Entry 3T8I (X-ray diffraction, 1.80 A resolution); this record covers chains A and D of the 4 polymer chains in the assembly.

[Chain A (and D)]
Protein: Purine nucleosidase, (IunH-2)
Source organism: Sulfolobus solfataricus
Notes: EC 3.2.2.1; chain D of this document is another copy of the same molecule, construct and numbering; everything in this record applies to it too
UniProt: Q97WH6 (Q97WH6_SULSO); residue numbers follow UniProt; this construct covers 1-306
Chain sequence (306 residues; row label = number of the first residue in the row):
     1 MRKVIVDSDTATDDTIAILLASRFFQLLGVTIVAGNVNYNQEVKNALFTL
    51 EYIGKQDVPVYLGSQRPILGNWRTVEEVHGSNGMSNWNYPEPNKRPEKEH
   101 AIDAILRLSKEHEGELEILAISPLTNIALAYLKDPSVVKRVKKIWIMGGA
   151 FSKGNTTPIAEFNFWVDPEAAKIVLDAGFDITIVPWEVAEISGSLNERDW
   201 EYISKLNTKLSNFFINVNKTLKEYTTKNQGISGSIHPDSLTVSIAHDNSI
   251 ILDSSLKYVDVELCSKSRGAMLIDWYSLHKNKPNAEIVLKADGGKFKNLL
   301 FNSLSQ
Ion coordination: Ca2+: Asp9, Asp14, Ile121, Asp238 (together with glycerol)

[Chain A / chain D interface]
Pairs across the interface (51):
  Phe151(A) with Phe151(D); Ser152(D)
  Ser152(A) with Phe151(D); Trp275(D), hydrogen bond
  Lys153(A) with Trp275(D); Tyr276(D)
  Gly154(A) with Tyr276(D)
  Asn155(A) with Leu278(D)
  Thr156(A) with His279(D), hydrogen bond (backbone-side chain)
  Thr157(A) with His279(D)
  Pro158(A) with Ile273(D); His279(D)
  Ile159(A) with Leu272(D), hydrophobic
  Lys172(A) with Lys266(D)
  Trp186(A) with Tyr276(D), hydrogen bond
  Glu190(A) with Tyr276(D), hydrogen bond
  Tyr224(A) with Leu278(D)
  Asn228(A) with Tyr276(D); Leu278(D)
  Gln229(A) with Tyr276(D)
  Asp260(A) with Lys266(D), salt bridge
  Glu262(A) with Ser265(D), hydrogen bond; Lys266(D), hydrogen bond (side chain-backbone); Ser267(D), hydrogen bond
  Cys264(A) with Ser265(D)
  Ser265(A) with Glu262(D), hydrogen bond; Cys264(D)
  Lys266(A) with Lys172(D); Asp260(D), salt bridge; Glu262(D), hydrogen bond (backbone-side chain)
  Ser267(A) with Glu262(D), hydrogen bond; Ser267(D); Leu272(D)
  Leu272(A) with Ile159(D), hydrophobic; Lys266(D); Ser267(D)
  Ile273(A) with Pro158(D)
  Trp275(A) with Ser152(D), hydrogen bond; Lys153(D)
  Tyr276(A) with Lys153(D); Gly154(D); Trp186(D), hydrogen bond; Glu190(D), hydrogen bond; Asn228(D); Gln229(D)
  Leu278(A) with Asn155(D); Tyr224(D); Asn228(D)
  His279(A) with Thr156(D), hydrogen bond (side chain-backbone); Thr157(D); Pro158(D)
Other interface residues (no listed pair), chain A (30 interface residues in all): Lys227, Met271, Asp274
Other interface residues (no listed pair), chain D (28 interface residues in all): Asp274

[Summary]
30 residues of chain A face 28 of chain D across their interface; the contacts include 14 hydrogen bonds and 2
salt bridges. Among the polar pairs are Asp260(A)-Lys266(D), Ser152(A)-Trp275(D) and Thr156(A)-His279(D).
Asp9(A), Asp14(A), Ile121(A) and Asp238(A) coordinate Ca2+.
Chain A and chain D are both Purine nucleosidase, (IunH-2) (Sulfolobus solfataricus); the structure,
Structural analysis of thermostable S. solfataricus purine-specific nucleoside hydrolase, was determined by
X-ray diffraction together with 3T8J from the same study.
